Entry 1PCG (X-ray diffraction, 2.70 A resolution); this record covers chains A and B of the 4 polymer chains in the assembly.

[Chain A (and B)]
Protein: estrogen receptor
Organism: Homo sapiens
Notes: fragment: ligand-binding domain; chain B of this document is another copy of the same molecule, construct and numbering; everything in this record applies to it too
UniProt: P03372 (ESR1_HUMAN); numbering as in UniProt (aligned over 304-547)
Chain sequence (244 residues; numbered 304 to 547; the number before each row is that of its first residue):
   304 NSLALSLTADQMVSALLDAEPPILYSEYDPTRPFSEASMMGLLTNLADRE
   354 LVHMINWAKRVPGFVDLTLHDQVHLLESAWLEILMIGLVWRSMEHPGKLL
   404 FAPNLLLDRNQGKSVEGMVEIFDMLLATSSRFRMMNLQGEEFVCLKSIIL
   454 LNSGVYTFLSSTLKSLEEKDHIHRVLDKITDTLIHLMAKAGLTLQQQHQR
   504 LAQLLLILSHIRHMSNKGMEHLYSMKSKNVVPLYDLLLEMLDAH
Disordered / not traced: 335, 463-473 (chain B: 463)
Differences from the reference sequence: engineered mutation Ser381 (Cys in P03372), Ser417 (Cys in P03372), Ser530 (Cys in P03372)
Residues lining bound ligands: estradiol (EST): Met343, Leu346, Leu349, Ala350, Glu353, Leu384, Leu387, Met388, Leu391, Arg394, Phe404, Met421, Ile424, Leu428, Gly521, His524, Leu525

[How chain A and chain B interact]
Pairs across the interface (52):
  Met427(A) - Thr460(B)
  Ala430(A) - Tyr459(B)
  Arg434(A) - Tyr459(B)
  Arg434(A) - His476(B)  hydrogen bond
  Ile451(A) - Leu509(B)  hydrophobic
  Asn455(A) - Leu509(B)
  Asn455(A) - Ser512(B)
  Asn455(A) - His513(B)  hydrogen bond (backbone-side chain)
  Ser456(A) - His513(B)
  Tyr459(A) - Ala430(B)
  Tyr459(A) - Arg434(B)
  Tyr459(A) - Ile510(B)  hydrophobic
  Tyr459(A) - His513(B)
  His476(A) - Arg434(B)
  Asp480(A) - Gln502(B)
  Asp480(A) - Gln506(B)
  Thr483(A) - His501(B)
  Thr483(A) - Ala505(B)
  Asp484(A) - Gln498(B)
  Asp484(A) - Gln502(B)
  Ile487(A) - His501(B)
  Leu497(A) - Leu497(B)  hydrophobic
  Gln498(A) - Asp484(B)
  His501(A) - Thr483(B)
  His501(A) - Ile487(B)
  His501(A) - His501(B)  hydrogen bond
  His501(A) - Leu504(B)
  Gln502(A) - Asp480(B)
  Gln502(A) - Asp484(B)
  Leu504(A) - His501(B)
  Ala505(A) - Thr483(B)
  Ala505(A) - Leu508(B)  hydrophobic
  Gln506(A) - Asp480(B)
  Leu508(A) - Ala505(B)  hydrophobic
  Leu509(A) - Ile451(B)  hydrophobic
  Leu509(A) - Asn455(B)
  Leu509(A) - Leu508(B)  hydrophobic
  Ile510(A) - Tyr459(B)
  Ser512(A) - Asn455(B)
  Ser512(A) - Ser512(B)
  Ser512(A) - Arg515(B)  hydrogen bond
  His513(A) - Tyr459(B)
  His513(A) - Arg515(B)
  Arg515(A) - Ser512(B)  hydrogen bond
  Arg515(A) - His513(B)  hydrogen bond
  Arg515(A) - His516(B)
  His516(A) - Arg515(B)
  His516(A) - Asn519(B)  hydrogen bond
  Asn519(A) - His516(B)  hydrogen bond
  Asn519(A) - Asn519(B)
  Lys520(A) - His547(B)
  Glu523(A) - Glu523(B)
Also at the interface, not in a pair above, chain A (32 interface residues in all): Val458, Leu479, Leu511
Also at the interface, not in a pair above, chain B (31 interface residues in all): Leu479, Gln500, Leu511

[Overview]
32 residues of chain A face 31 of chain B across their interface; the contacts include 8 hydrogen bonds. Polar
contacts include Arg434(A)-His476(B), Asn455(A)-His513(B) and His501(A)-His501(B). Ligands of chain A:
estradiol.
Both chains are estrogen receptor (Homo sapiens). Entry 1PCG (Helix-stabilized cyclic peptides as selective
inhibitors of steroid receptor-coactivator interactions) was determined by X-ray diffraction.
